Entry 8CY5 (X-ray diffraction, 2.50 A resolution); this record covers chains A and D of the 3 polymer chains in the assembly.

== Chain A ==
Protein: Site-specific DNA-methyltransferase (adenine-specific)
From: Clostridioides difficile
Notes: EC 2.1.1.72
Reference sequence: A0A031WG99 (A0A031WG99_CLODI); residue numbers follow UniProt; this construct covers 1-577
Chain sequence (578 residues; numbered 0 to 577; the number before each row is that of its first residue; numbering starts at 0):
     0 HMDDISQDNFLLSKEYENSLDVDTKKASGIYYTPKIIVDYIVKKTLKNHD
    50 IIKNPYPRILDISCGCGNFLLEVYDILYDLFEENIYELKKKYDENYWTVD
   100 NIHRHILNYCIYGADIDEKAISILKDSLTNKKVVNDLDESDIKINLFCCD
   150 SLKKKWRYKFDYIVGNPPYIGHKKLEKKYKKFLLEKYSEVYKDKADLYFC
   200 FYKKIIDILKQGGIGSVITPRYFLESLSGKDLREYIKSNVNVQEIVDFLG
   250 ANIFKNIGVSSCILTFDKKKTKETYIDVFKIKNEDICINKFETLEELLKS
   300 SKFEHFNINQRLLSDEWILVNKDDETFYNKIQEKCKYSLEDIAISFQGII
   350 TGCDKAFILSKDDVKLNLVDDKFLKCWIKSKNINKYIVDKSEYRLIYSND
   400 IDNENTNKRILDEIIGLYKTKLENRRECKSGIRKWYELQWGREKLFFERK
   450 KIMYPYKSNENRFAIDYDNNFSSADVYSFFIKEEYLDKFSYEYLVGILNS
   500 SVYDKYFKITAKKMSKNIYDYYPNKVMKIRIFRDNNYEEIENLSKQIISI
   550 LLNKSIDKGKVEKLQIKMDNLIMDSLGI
Disordered / not traced: 0-27, 133-136
Differences from the reference sequence: expression tag (0)
Bound ions: K+ site 1: Lys88, Lys89, Tyr91, Glu93; K+ site 2: Gly249, Ala250, Asn251, Val258, Ser259
Small-molecule neighbours: T8Q (N-{3-[1-(tert-butoxycarbonyl)piperidin-4-yl]propyl}adenosine): Gly28, Ile29, Tyr30, Ile61, Ser62, Gly64, Asp114, Ile115, Asp116, Cys148, Asp149, Ser150, Leu151, Asn165, Pro166, Pro167, Ile169, Lys173, Leu174, Glu175, Tyr178, Leu196, Phe200
Reported in the primary citation:
  - binding site for T8Q: Asp149, Ile169, Lys173, Leu174, Glu175, Tyr178

== Chain D ==
Molecule: 14-nt DNA strand
Sequence (14 nucleotides; row label = number of the first residue in the row):
     1 TTCAAAAAGTCCCA

== How chain A and chain D interact ==
Residue-residue contacts (45; chain A residue first):
  Tyr30(A) - DA8(D)  stacking on the base
  Asn165(A) - DA8(D)  hydrogen bond to the base
  Pro166(A) - DA8(D)  hydrogen bond to the base
  Pro167(A) - DA8(D)  base contact
  Tyr168(A) - DA8(D)  stacking on the base
  His171(A) - DA5(D)  base contact
  His171(A) - DA6(D)  hydrogen bond to the base
  Lys172(A) - DA6(D)  base contact
  Lys173(A) - DA8(D)  salt bridge to the phosphate
  Lys173(A) - DT10(D)  salt bridge to the phosphate
  Lys193(A) - DA5(D)  base contact
  Lys193(A) - DA6(D)  sugar contact
  Tyr221(A) - DA7(D)  sugar contact
  Ser225(A) - DA6(D)  phosphate contact
  Leu226(A) - DA6(D)  phosphate contact
  Ser227(A) - DA5(D)  phosphate contact
  Ser227(A) - DA6(D)  hydrogen bond to the phosphate
  Phe253(A) - DA8(D)  base contact
  Ile256(A) - DA8(D)  phosphate contact
  Ile256(A) - DG9(D)  phosphate contact
  Gly257(A) - DA7(D)  sugar contact
  Gly257(A) - DG9(D)  hydrogen bond to the phosphate
  Val258(A) - DA8(D)  sugar contact
  Ser344(A) - DA4(D)  phosphate contact
  Phe345(A) - DA4(D)  phosphate contact
  Gln346(A) - DA4(D)  hydrogen bond to the phosphate
  Gln346(A) - DA5(D)  hydrogen bond to the base
  Ile349(A) - DA5(D)  base contact
  Trp439(A) - DT2(D)  base contact
  Trp439(A) - DC3(D)  base contact
  Trp439(A) - DA4(D)  base contact
  Arg441(A) - DC3(D)  salt bridge to the phosphate
  Arg441(A) - DA4(D)  hydrogen bond to the base
  Lys456(A) - DA7(D)  base contact
  Tyr476(A) - DA5(D)  hydrogen bond to the phosphate
  Lys511(A) - DA6(D)  salt bridge to the phosphate
  Lys511(A) - DA7(D)  salt bridge to the phosphate
  Met513(A) - DA7(D)  sugar contact
  Ser514(A) - DA7(D)  hydrogen bond to the base
  Ser514(A) - DG9(D)  base contact
  Ile517(A) - DA7(D)  base contact
  Tyr521(A) - DA5(D)  phosphate contact
  Tyr521(A) - DA6(D)  hydrogen bond to the base
  Pro522(A) - DA5(D)  phosphate contact
  Asn523(A) - DA5(D)  hydrogen bond to the phosphate
Also at the interface, not in a pair above, chain A (37 interface residues in all): Gly170, Asn255, Arg425, Glu426, Ile431
Also at the interface, not in a pair above, chain D (10 interface residues in all): DT1

== Overview ==
37 residues of chain A face 10 of chain D across their interface, with 12 hydrogen bonds, 5 salt bridges and 2
aromatic stacking contacts. Polar contacts include Asn165(A)-DA8(D), Pro166(A)-DA8(D) and His171(A)-DA6(D).
Chain A binds compound T8Q. From the paper: a binding site for T8Q at Asp149(A), Ile169(A) and Lys173(A) among
others.
Chain A is Site-specific DNA-methyltransferase (adenine-specific) (Clostridioides difficile) and chain D is a
14-nt DNA strand; the structure, CamA Adenine Methyltransferase Complexed to Cognate Substrate DNA and
Compound 39, was determined by X-ray diffraction (same publication as 8CXS, 8CXT, 8CXU, 8CXV, 8CXW, 8CXX and 7
further entries).
